Entry 2QQD (X-ray diffraction, 2.00 A resolution); this record covers chains B and C of the 5 polymer chains in the assembly.

Chain B:
Molecule: Pyruvoyl-dependent arginine decarboxylase (EC 4.1.1.19) (PvlArgDC)
Organism: Methanocaldococcus jannaschii
Notes: EC 4.1.1.19; fragment: Alpha subunit
Reference sequence: Q57764 (PDAD_METJA); residue numbers follow UniProt; this construct covers 54-165
Chain sequence (112 residues; numbered 54 to 165; the number before each row is that of its first residue):
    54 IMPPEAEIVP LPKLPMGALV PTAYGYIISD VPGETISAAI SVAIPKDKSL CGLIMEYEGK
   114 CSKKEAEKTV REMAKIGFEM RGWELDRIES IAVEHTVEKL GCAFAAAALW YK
Small-molecule neighbours:
  - agmatine (AG2): Ile54, Ile107, Met108, Glu109, Arg134
  - pyruvic acid (PYR): Ile54, Met55, Ala76, Gly105, Leu106, Ile107, Glu109

Chain C:
Molecule: Pyruvoyl-dependent arginine decarboxylase (EC 4.1.1.19) (PvlArgDC)
Organism: Methanocaldococcus jannaschii
Notes: EC 4.1.1.19
Reference sequence: Q57764 (PDAD_METJA); residues 1-165 here = UniProt positions 1-165
Chain sequence (166 residues; row label = number of the first residue in the row; numbering starts at 0):
     0 HMNAEINPLH AYFKLPNTVS LVAGSSEGET PLNAFDGALL NAGIGNVALI RISSIMPPEA
    60 EIVPLPKLPM GALVPTAYGY IISDVPGETI SAAISVAIPK DKSLCGLIME YEGKCSKKEA
   120 EKTVREMAKI GFEMRGWELD RIESIAVEHT VEKLGCAFAA AALWYK
Not modelled in the structure: 0-6
Sequence notes: expression tag (0); engineered mutation Ala47 (Asn in Q57764)
Small-molecule neighbours: agmatine (AG2): Leu31, Phe34, Asp35, Leu38, Gly44, Val46, Ala47
Reported in the primary citation:
  - conformationally variable residues: Ile51 to Ile54
  - catalytic residues: Ser53, Glu109 (citing earlier work)

Chain B / chain C interface:
Residue-residue contacts - 30 pairs, chain B then chain C:
  Ile54(B) - Gly44(C)
  Ile54(B) - Asn45(C)
  Ile54(B) - Val46(C)
  Ile54(B) - Gly70(C)
  Pro56(B) - Gly70(C)
  Pro57(B) - Met69(C)
  Pro74(B) - Leu72(C)  hydrophobic
  Leu103(B) - Met69(C)  hydrophobic
  Cys104(B) - Asn45(C)
  Cys104(B) - Met69(C)
  Met108(B) - Leu31(C)  hydrophobic
  Met108(B) - Asn32(C)
  Met108(B) - Asp35(C)
  Glu109(B) - Leu31(C)
  Met126(B) - Thr29(C)
  Met126(B) - Leu31(C)  hydrophobic
  Met126(B) - Asn32(C)  hydrogen bond (backbone-side chain)
  Ile129(B) - Glu28(C)
  Ile129(B) - Asn32(C)
  Gly130(B) - Asn32(C)
  Met133(B) - Glu26(C)
  Met133(B) - Asn32(C)
  Met133(B) - Gly36(C)
  Arg134(B) - Asp35(C)  salt bridge
  Arg134(B) - Leu39(C)
  Arg134(B) - Gly44(C)  hydrogen bond (side chain-backbone)
  Arg134(B) - Asn45(C)  hydrogen bond
  Trp136(B) - Asn45(C)
  Trp136(B) - Met69(C)  hydrophobic
  Tyr164(B) - Leu72(C)
Also at the interface, not in a pair above, chain B (17 interface residues in all): Ser102, Leu106
Also at the interface, not in a pair above, chain C (16 interface residues in all): Ser25, Ala47

Overview:
Chain B and chain C form an interface of 17 and 16 residues respectively, with 3 hydrogen bonds and 1 salt
bridge. Polar pairs include Arg134(B)-Asp35(C), Met126(B)-Asn32(C) and Arg134(B)-Gly44(C). Agmatine is bound
between chain B and chain C. Chain B binds pyruvic acid. The paper reports catalytic residues Ser53(C) and
Glu109(C); conformational variability at Ile51(C).
Chain B is Pyruvoyl-dependent arginine decarboxylase (EC 4.1.1.19) (PvlArgDC) and chain C is
Pyruvoyl-dependent arginine decarboxylase (EC 4.1.1.19) (PvlArgDC), both from Methanocaldococcus jannaschii;
the structure, N47A mutant of Pyruvoyl-dependent Arginine Decarboxylase from Methanococcus jannashii, was
determined by X-ray diffraction (same publication as 2QQC).
